Entry 7XAT (electron microscopy, 2.85 A resolution); this record covers chains B and C of the 6 polymer chains in the assembly.

# Chain B
Molecule: Guanine nucleotide-binding protein G(i) subunit alpha-1
Source organism: Homo sapiens
UniProt: P63096 (GNAI1_HUMAN); residue numbers follow UniProt; this construct covers 1-354
Sequence (354 residues; numbered 1 to 354; the number before each row is that of its first residue):
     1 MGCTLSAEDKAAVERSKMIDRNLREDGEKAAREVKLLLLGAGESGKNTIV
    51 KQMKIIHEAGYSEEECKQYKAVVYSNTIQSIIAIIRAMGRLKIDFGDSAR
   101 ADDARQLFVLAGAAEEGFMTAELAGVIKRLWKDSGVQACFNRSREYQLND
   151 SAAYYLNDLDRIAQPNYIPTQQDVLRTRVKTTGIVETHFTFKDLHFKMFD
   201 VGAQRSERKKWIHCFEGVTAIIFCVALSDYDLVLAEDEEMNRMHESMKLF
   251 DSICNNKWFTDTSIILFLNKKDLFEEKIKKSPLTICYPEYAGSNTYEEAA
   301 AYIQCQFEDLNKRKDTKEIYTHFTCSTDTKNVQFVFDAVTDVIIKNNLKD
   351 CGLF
Not modelled in the structure: 1-5, 55-181
Differences from the reference sequence: conflict Asn47 (Ser in P63096), Ala203 (Gly in P63096), Ser326 (Ala in P63096)
Curated features (UniProtKB/Swiss-Prot):
  - region: Lys35 to Lys46, Thr48 (G1 motif), Asp173 to Thr181 (G2 motif), Phe196 to Gly202, Gln204, Arg205 (G3 motif), Ile265 to Asp272 (G4 motif), Thr324, Cys325, Thr327 to Thr329 (G5 motif)
  - binding site (GTP): Glu43 to Lys46, Thr48, Ser151, Leu175 to Thr181, Asp200 to Gly202, Gln204, Asn269 to Asp272
  - binding site (Mg(2+)): Thr181
  - modified residue: Arg178 (ADP-ribosylarginine), Gln204 (Deamidated glutamine), Cys351 (ADP-ribosylcysteine)
  - lipidation: Gly2 (N-myristoyl glycine), Cys3 (S-palmitoyl cysteine)
  - natural variant: Gly40 (G40C: In NEDHISB; G40R: In NEDHISB), Gly45 (G45D: In NEDHISB), Thr48 (T48I: In NEDHISB; T48K: In NEDHISB), Gln52 (Q52P: In NEDHISB), Ser75 (deletion: In NEDHISB; uncertain significance), Gln172 (deletion: In NEDHISB), Asp173 (D173V: In NEDHISB), Glu186 to Phe189 (deletion: In NEDHISB; uncertain significance), Cys224 (C224Y: In NEDHISB), Lys270 (K270N: In NEDHISB; K270R: In NEDHISB), Asp272 (D272G: In NEDHISB), Val332 (V332E: In NEDHISB; uncertain significance)
  - mutagenesis: Gly42 (G42R: Abolishes switch to an activated conformation and dissociation from beta and gamma subunits upon GTP binding. Abolishes interaction with RGS family members), Glu116 (E116L: Enhances interaction (inactive GDP-bound) with RGS14), Gln147 (Q147L: Enhances interaction (inactive GDP-bound) with RGS14), Glu245 (E245L: Enhances interaction (inactive GDP-bound) with RGS14)

# Chain C
Molecule: Guanine nucleotide-binding protein G(I)/G(S)/G(T) subunit beta-1
Source organism: Bos taurus
UniProt: P62871 (GBB1_BOVIN); residues 2-340 here = UniProt positions 2-340
Sequence (354 residues; numbered -10 to 343; the number before each row is that of its first residue; numbers below 1 keep their minus sign (Met-10 is residue -10)):
   -10 MHHHHHHGSLLQSELDQLRQEAEQLKNQIRDARKACADATLSQITNNIDP
    40 VGRIQMRTRRTLRGHLAKIYAMHWGTDSRLLVSASQDGKLIIWDSYTTNK
    90 VHAIPLRSSWVMTCAYAPSGNYVACGGLDNICSIYNLKTREGNVRVSREL
   140 AGHTGYLSCCRFLDDNQIVTSSGDTTCALWDIETGQQTTTFTGHTGDVMS
   190 LSLAPDTRLFVSGACDASAKLWDVREGMCRQTFTGHESDINAICFFPNGN
   240 AFATGSDDATCRLFDLRADQELMTYSHDNIICGITSVSFSKSGRLLLAGY
   290 DDFNCNVWDALKADRAGVLAGHDNRVSCLGVTDDGMAVATGSWDSFLKIW
   340 NGSS
Not modelled in the structure: -10 to 1
Differences from the reference sequence: initiating methionine (-10); expression tag (-9 to 1, 341-343)
Curated features (UniProtKB/Swiss-Prot):
  - modified residue: Ser2 (N-acetylserine), His266 (Phosphohistidine)
Cystine bridges: Cys121-Cys149

# How chain B and chain C interact
Contacting residue pairs (48; chain B residue first):
  Ala12(B) - Asn88(C)
  Val13(B) - Asn88(C)
  Arg15(B) - Val90(C)  hydrogen bond (side chain-backbone)
  Arg15(B) - His91(C)
  Ser16(B) - Asn88(C)
  Ser16(B) - Lys89(C)  hydrogen bond (side chain-backbone)
  Ile19(B) - Lys89(C)
  Ile19(B) - Ala92(C)  hydrophobic
  Asp20(B) - Lys89(C)  salt bridge
  Leu23(B) - Gly53(C)
  Leu23(B) - Leu55(C)
  Leu23(B) - Lys78(C)
  Leu23(B) - Ile80(C)  hydrophobic
  Leu23(B) - Lys89(C)
  Asp26(B) - Lys78(C)  salt bridge
  Gly27(B) - Leu55(C)
  Thr182(B) - Asn119(C)  hydrogen bond (backbone-side chain)
  Gly183(B) - Leu117(C)
  Gly183(B) - Asn119(C)
  Ile184(B) - Trp99(C)
  Ile184(B) - Leu117(C)  hydrogen bond (backbone-backbone)
  Phe199(B) - Trp99(C)  hydrophobic
  Gln204(B) - Leu117(C)  hydrogen bond (side chain-backbone)
  Gln204(B) - Asn119(C)  hydrogen bond
  Gln204(B) - Tyr145(C)
  Ser206(B) - Tyr145(C)
  Ser206(B) - Gly162(C)  hydrogen bond (side chain-backbone)
  Ser206(B) - Asp186(C)
  Glu207(B) - Asp186(C)  hydrogen bond (backbone-side chain)
  Lys210(B) - Tyr145(C)
  Lys210(B) - Met188(C)
  Lys210(B) - Cys204(C)
  Lys210(B) - Asp228(C)  salt bridge
  Lys210(B) - Asn230(C)  hydrogen bond
  Lys210(B) - Asp246(C)  salt bridge
  Trp211(B) - Leu117(C)  hydrophobic
  Trp211(B) - Tyr145(C)
  His213(B) - Lys57(C)  hydrogen bond (backbone-side chain)
  His213(B) - Tyr59(C)
  His213(B) - Trp332(C)
  Cys214(B) - Tyr59(C)
  Cys214(B) - Gln75(C)
  Cys214(B) - Trp99(C)
  Phe215(B) - Trp99(C)  hydrophobic
  Glu216(B) - Lys57(C)  salt bridge
  Glu216(B) - Trp332(C)
  Trp258(B) - Arg314(C)
  Trp258(B) - Trp332(C)  hydrophobic
Other interface residues (no listed pair), chain B (25 interface residues in all): Asp9, Arg205
Other interface residues (no listed pair), chain C (30 interface residues in all): Arg52, Met101, Asp118, His142, Gly144

# In short
The interface between chain B and chain C involves 25 residues on one side and 30 on the other; the contacts
include 10 hydrogen bonds and 5 salt bridges. Polar contacts include Asp20(B)-Lys89(C), Asp26(B)-Lys78(C) and
Lys210(B)-Asp228(C).
Chain B is Guanine nucleotide-binding protein G(i) subunit alpha-1 (Homo sapiens) and chain C is Guanine
nucleotide-binding protein G(I)/G(S)/G(T) subunit beta-1 (Bos taurus); the structure, Structure of
somatostatin receptor 2 bound with SST14, was determined by electron microscopy (same publication as 7XAU and
7XAV).
